Entry 6PUY (electron microscopy, 2.80 A resolution); this record covers chains D and E of the 6 polymer chains in the assembly.

[Chain D]
Protein: Chimeric Sso7d and HIV-1 integrase
Organism: Saccharolobus solfataricus (strain ATCC 35092 / DSM 1617 / JCM 11322 / P2)
Reference sequence: chimeric construct of P39476, Q76353: residues -74 to -11 from P39476 (DN7D_SACS2) positions 1-64 (UniProt number = residue number + 75); residues 1-288 from Q76353 positions 1-288 (same numbers)
Amino-acid sequence (383 residues; numbered -94 to 288; the number before each row is that of its first residue; numbers below 1 keep their minus sign (Met-94 is residue -94)):
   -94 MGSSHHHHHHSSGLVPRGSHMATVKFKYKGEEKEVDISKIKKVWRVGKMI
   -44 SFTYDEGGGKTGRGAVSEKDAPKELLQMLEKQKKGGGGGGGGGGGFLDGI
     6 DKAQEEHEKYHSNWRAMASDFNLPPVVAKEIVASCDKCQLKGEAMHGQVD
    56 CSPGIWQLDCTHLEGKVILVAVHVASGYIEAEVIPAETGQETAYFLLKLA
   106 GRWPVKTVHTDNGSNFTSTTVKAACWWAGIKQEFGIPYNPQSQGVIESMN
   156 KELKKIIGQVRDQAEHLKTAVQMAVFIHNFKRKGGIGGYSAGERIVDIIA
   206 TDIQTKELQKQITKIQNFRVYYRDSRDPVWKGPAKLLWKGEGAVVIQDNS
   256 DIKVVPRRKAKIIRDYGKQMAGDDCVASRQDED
Unresolved in the structure: -94 to 221, 269-288
Construct notes: expression tag (-94 to -75); linker (-10 to 0)
Swiss-Prot annotation at these positions:
  - modified residue (N6-methyllysine): Lys-70, Lys-68, Lys-14, Lys-12, Lys-11
From the paper describing this entry:
  - binding site for the ligand OZ1: Asn117, Tyr143
  - binding site for viral DNA transferred strand: His67

[Chain E]
Molecule: viral DNA non-transferred strand
Sequence (27 nucleotides; row label = number of the first residue in the row):
    15 ACTGCTAGAGATTTTCCCGCCCACGCT
Unresolved in the structure: 34-41

[Interface between chain D and chain E]
Residue-residue contacts (11):
  Leu242(D) with DA15(E), base contact
  Trp243(D) with DA15(E), base contact; DC16(E), base contact
  Glu246(D) with DC16(E), base contact; DT17(E), hydrogen bond to the base
  Gly247(D) with DC16(E), base contact; DT17(E), base contact
  Ala248(D) with DC16(E), hydrogen bond to the base
  Val250(D) with DA15(E), sugar contact
  Val259(D) with DC16(E), sugar contact
  Arg263(D) with DG18(E), salt bridge to the phosphate
Interface residues without a listed pair, chain D (11 interface residues in all): Gly245, Ile257, Pro261

[Summary]
11 residues of chain D face 4 of chain E across their interface; the contacts include 2 hydrogen bonds and 1
salt bridge. Polar contacts include Glu246(D)-DT17(E), Ala248(D)-DC16(E) and Arg263(D)-DG18(E). The paper
reports a binding site for the ligand OZ1 at Asn117(D) and Tyr143(D); a binding site for viral DNA transferred
strand at His67(D).
Here chain D is Chimeric Sso7d and HIV-1 integrase (Saccharolobus solfataricus (strain ATCC 35092 / DSM 1617 /
JCM 11322 / P2)) and chain E is viral DNA non-transferred strand. Entry 6PUY (Structure of HIV cleaved
synaptic complex (CSC) intasome bound with magnesium and INSTI XZ426 (compound 4d)) was determined by electron
microscopy, deposited together with 6PUT, 6PUW, 6PUZ and 6V3K.
